6B10 - chain A; structure by X-ray diffraction, 2.09 A resolution.

# Chain A
Protein: Putative peptidyl-arginine deiminase family protein
Source organism: Campylobacter jejuni subsp. jejuni serotype O:2 (strain ATCC 700819 / NCTC 11168)
Reference sequence: Q0P9V0 (Q0P9V0_CAMJE); residue numbers follow UniProt; this construct covers 1-325
Chain sequence (333 residues; each row starts with the number of its first residue; numbers below 1 keep their minus sign (Glu-7 is residue -7)):
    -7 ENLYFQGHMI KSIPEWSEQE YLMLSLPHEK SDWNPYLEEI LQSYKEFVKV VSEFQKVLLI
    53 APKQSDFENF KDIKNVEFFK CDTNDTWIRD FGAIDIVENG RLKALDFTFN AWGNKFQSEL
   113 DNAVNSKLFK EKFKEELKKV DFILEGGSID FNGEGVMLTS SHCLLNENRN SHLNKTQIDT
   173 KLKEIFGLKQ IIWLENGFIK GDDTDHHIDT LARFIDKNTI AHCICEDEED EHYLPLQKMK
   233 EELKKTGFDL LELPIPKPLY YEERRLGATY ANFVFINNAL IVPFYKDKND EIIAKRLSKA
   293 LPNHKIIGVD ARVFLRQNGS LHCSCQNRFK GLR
Disordered / not traced: 103-109, 161-164, 192-196
Sequence notes: expression tag (-7 to 0)
Ion coordination: K+: Phe83, Asp98, Phe99
Reported in the primary citation:
  - conformationally variable residues (order/disorder transition): Ala103 to Gln109, Arg161 to His164, Lys192 to Thr196
  - mutagenesis - C315S: abolished catalytic activity
  - catalytic residues: Asp82, His199, Asp201 (proposed by the authors, not directly observed)
  - specificity-determining residues: Asp77, Asp195, Gln309, Asn310 (proposed by the authors, not directly observed)

# Summary
Phe83, Asp98 and Phe99 form the K+ site. From the paper: catalytic residues Asp82, His199 and Asp201; C315S
abolishes catalytic activity.
Chain A is Putative peptidyl-arginine deiminase family protein (Campylobacter jejuni subsp. jejuni serotype
O:2 (strain ATCC 700819 / NCTC 11168)); the structure, C. Jejuni Agmatine Deiminase, was determined by X-ray
diffraction together with 6B2W from the same study.
